Entry 7SPU (electron microscopy, 3.73 A resolution); this record covers chains N and V of the 54 polymer chains in the assembly.

[Chain N (and V)]
Name: Gene 5 protein
Organism: Shigella phage Sf6
Notes: chain V of this document is another copy of the same molecule, construct and numbering; everything in this record applies to it too
UniProt: Q716H0 (Q716H0_BPSFV); residues 1-423 here = UniProt positions 1-423
Amino-acid sequence (423 residues; numbered 1 to 423; the number before each row is that of its first residue):
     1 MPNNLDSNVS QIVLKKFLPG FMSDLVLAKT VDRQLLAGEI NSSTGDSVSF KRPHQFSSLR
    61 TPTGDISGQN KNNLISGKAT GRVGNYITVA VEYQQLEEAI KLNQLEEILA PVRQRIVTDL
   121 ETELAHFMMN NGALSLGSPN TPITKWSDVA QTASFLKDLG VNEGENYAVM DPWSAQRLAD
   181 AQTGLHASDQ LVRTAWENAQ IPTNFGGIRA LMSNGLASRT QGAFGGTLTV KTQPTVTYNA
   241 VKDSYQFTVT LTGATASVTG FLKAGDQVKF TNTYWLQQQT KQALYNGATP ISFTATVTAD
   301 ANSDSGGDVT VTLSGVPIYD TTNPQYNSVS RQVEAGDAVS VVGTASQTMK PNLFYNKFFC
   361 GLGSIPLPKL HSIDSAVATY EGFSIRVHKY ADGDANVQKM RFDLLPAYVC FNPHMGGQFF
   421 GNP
Not modelled in the structure: 1

[Chain N / chain V interface]
Residue-residue contacts - 116 pairs, chain N then chain V:
  V9(N) - S43(V)
  V9(N) - T44(V)
  V9(N) - G45(V)
  S10(N) - S43(V)
  S10(N) - T44(V)
  I12(N) - T44(V)
  I12(N) - S49(V)
  V13(N) - S49(V)
  V13(N) - K51(V)
  L14(N) - E39(V)
  L14(N) - V48(V)  hydrophobic
  L14(N) - S49(V)  hydrogen bond (backbone-backbone)
  L14(N) - F50(V)  hydrophobic
  L14(N) - K51(V)
  K16(N) - L35(V)
  K16(N) - K51(V)  hydrogen bond (backbone-backbone)
  F17(N) - K51(V)
  F17(N) - R52(V)
  L18(N) - K51(V)
  L18(N) - P53(V)
  G20(N) - N162(V)
  F21(N) - L159(V)
  F21(N) - G160(V)
  F21(N) - Q278(V)
  F21(N) - Q279(V)
  F21(N) - M415(V)  hydrophobic
  M22(N) - G160(V)
  M22(N) - N162(V)  hydrogen bond
  M22(N) - Q277(V)
  S23(N) - Q277(V)  hydrogen bond
  S23(N) - Q279(V)
  D24(N) - K157(V)  salt bridge
  N85(N) - R60(V)  hydrogen bond (backbone-side chain)
  N85(N) - T61(V)
  Y86(N) - L59(V)
  Y86(N) - R60(V)  hydrogen bond (backbone-side chain)
  Y86(N) - T61(V)  hydrogen bond (backbone-backbone)
  Y86(N) - P62(V)
  Y86(N) - T63(V)
  Y86(N) - G64(V)
  I87(N) - L59(V)
  I87(N) - R60(V)
  T88(N) - S58(V)
  T88(N) - L59(V)  hydrogen bond (backbone-backbone)
  V89(N) - S57(V)
  V89(N) - N72(V)
  A90(N) - I66(V)  hydrophobic
  A90(N) - K71(V)
  A90(N) - N72(V)  hydrogen bond (backbone-backbone)
  V91(N) - N72(V)
  V91(N) - L74(V)  hydrophobic
  E92(N) - K71(V)
  Q104(N) - K51(V)
  I108(N) - F56(V)
  V112(N) - F56(V)  hydrophobic
  R115(N) - F56(V)  hydrogen bond (side chain-backbone)
  R115(N) - Q279(V)  hydrogen bond (side chain-backbone)
  T118(N) - Q279(V)
  D119(N) - S58(V)  hydrogen bond
  T122(N) - T280(V)  hydrogen bond
  T122(N) - Q282(V)
  E123(N) - R60(V)  salt bridge
  P139(N) - Y285(V)
  N140(N) - A288(V)
  P172(N) - S154(V)
  W173(N) - S154(V)
  W173(N) - F155(V)  hydrophobic
  W173(N) - D158(V)  hydrogen bond
  W173(N) - Y285(V)
  W173(N) - N286(V)
  W173(N) - I291(V)  hydrophobic
  Q176(N) - W146(V)
  Q176(N) - S147(V)
  Q176(N) - A150(V)
  Q176(N) - Q151(V)
  Q176(N) - S154(V)
  R177(N) - N286(V)
  R177(N) - G287(V)
  A179(N) - W146(V)  hydrophobic
  D180(N) - W146(V)
  L185(N) - H186(V)
  H186(N) - H186(V)  hydrogen bond
  S188(N) - A187(V)
  D189(N) - A187(V)
  D189(N) - S188(V)
  V192(N) - L185(V)  hydrophobic
  V192(N) - A187(V)  hydrophobic
  R193(N) - L191(V)
  A195(N) - W146(V)
  W196(N) - W146(V)  hydrogen bond (backbone-side chain)
  W196(N) - Q182(V)  hydrogen bond
  W196(N) - L185(V)  hydrophobic
  W196(N) - L191(V)
  W196(N) - F205(V)  hydrophobic
  W196(N) - G206(V)
  E197(N) - P202(V)
  E197(N) - N204(V)
  E197(N) - F205(V)
  E197(N) - G206(V)  hydrogen bond (backbone-backbone)
  E197(N) - G207(V)  hydrogen bond (backbone-backbone)
  N198(N) - G207(V)
  A199(N) - W146(V)  hydrophobic
  M212(N) - K157(V)
  N214(N) - K157(V)
  N214(N) - Q277(V)
  L216(N) - Q282(V)
  S218(N) - Q282(V)  hydrogen bond
  S218(N) - A283(V)
  T348(N) - Y274(V)
  T348(N) - Y285(V)
  M349(N) - Y285(V)  hydrophobic
  K350(N) - A283(V)
  K350(N) - Y285(V)
  Y390(N) - K71(V)
  K399(N) - K71(V)
  R401(N) - G64(V)  hydrogen bond (side chain-backbone)
Interface residues without a listed pair, chain N (69 interface residues in all): K15, P19, L102, L109, P111, H126, P142, D171, A187, A217, Q347
Interface residues without a listed pair, chain V (70 interface residues in all): S42, H54, K78, A79, V161, E163, D189, P290, F358, F411, N412

[Summary]
69 residues of chain N and 70 residues of chain V are in contact; the contacts include 21 hydrogen bonds and 2
salt bridges. Among the polar pairs are D24(N)-K157(V), E123(N)-R60(V) and M22(N)-N162(V).
Chain N and chain V are both Gene 5 protein (Shigella phage Sf6); the structure, In situ cryo-EM structure of
bacteriophage Sf6 gp3:gp7:gp5 complex in conformation 1 at 3.73A resolution, was determined by electron
microscopy together with 7UKJ, 7SFS, 7SG7 and 7SP4 from the same study.
